7WTF - chains C and J of the 9 polymer chains in the assembly; structure by electron microscopy, 3.00 A resolution.

# Chain C
Molecule: Spike glycoprotein
Organism: Severe acute respiratory syndrome coronavirus 2
Reference sequence: P0DTC2 (SPIKE_SARS2); aligned to UniProt positions 14-1159 over residues 14-1164 (the alignment contains insertions or deletions, so no single offset holds)
Chain sequence (1149 residues; each row starts with the number of its first residue; note: 5 numbers in that range are skipped by the numbering (no residue carries them; nothing is unmodelled there)):
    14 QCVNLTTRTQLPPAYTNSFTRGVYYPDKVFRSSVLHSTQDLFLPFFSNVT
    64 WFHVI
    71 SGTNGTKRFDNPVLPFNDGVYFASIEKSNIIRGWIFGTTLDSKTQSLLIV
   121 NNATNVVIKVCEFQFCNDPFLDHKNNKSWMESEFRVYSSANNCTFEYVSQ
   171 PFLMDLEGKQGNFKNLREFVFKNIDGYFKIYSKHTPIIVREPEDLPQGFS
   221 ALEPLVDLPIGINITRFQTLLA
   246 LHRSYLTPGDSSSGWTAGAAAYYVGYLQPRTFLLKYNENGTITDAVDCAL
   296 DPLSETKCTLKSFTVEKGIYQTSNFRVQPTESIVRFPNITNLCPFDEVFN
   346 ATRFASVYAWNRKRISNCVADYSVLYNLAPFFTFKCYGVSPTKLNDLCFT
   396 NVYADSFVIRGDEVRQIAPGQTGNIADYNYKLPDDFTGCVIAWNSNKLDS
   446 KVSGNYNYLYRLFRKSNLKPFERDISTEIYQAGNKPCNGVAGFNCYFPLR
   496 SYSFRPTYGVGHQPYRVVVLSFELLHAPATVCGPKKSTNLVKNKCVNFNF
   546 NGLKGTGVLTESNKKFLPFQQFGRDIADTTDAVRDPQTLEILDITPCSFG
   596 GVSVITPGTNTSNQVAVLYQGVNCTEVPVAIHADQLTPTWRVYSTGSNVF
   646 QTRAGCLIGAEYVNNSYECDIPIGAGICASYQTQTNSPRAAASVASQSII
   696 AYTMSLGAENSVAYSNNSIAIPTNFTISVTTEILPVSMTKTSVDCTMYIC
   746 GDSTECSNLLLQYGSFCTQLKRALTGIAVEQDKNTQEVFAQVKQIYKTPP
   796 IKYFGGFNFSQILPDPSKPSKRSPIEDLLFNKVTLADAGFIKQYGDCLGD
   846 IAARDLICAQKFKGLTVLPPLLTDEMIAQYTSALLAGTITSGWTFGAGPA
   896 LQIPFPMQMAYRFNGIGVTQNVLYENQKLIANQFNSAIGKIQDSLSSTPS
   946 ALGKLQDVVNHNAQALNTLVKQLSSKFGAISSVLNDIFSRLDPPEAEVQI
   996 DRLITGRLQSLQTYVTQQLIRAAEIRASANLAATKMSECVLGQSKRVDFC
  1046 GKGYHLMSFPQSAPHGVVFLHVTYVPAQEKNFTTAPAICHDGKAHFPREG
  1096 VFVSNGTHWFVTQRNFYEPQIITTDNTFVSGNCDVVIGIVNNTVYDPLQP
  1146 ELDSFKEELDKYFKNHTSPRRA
Unresolved in the structure: 71-76, 246-255, 679-690, 831-850, 1165-1167
Disulfide bonds: C15-C136, C131-C163, C293-C303, C338-C363, C381-C434, C393-C527, C482-C490, C619-C651, C664-C673, C740-C762, C745-C751, C1034-C1045, C1084-C1128
Glycans and other covalent adducts: N-acetylglucosamine (NAG) linked to N17, N61, N125, N146, N162, N284, N333, N605, N618, N659, N711, N719, N803, N1076, N1100, N1136, N1160
Sequence notes: variant V67 (Ala in P0DTC2), I95 (Thr in P0DTC2), D142 (Gly in P0DTC2), I208 (Leu212 in P0DTC2), D341 (Gly339 in P0DTC2), L373 (Ser371 in P0DTC2), P375 (Ser373 in P0DTC2), F377 (Ser375 in P0DTC2), N419 (Lys417 in P0DTC2), K442 (Asn440 in P0DTC2), S448 (Gly446 in P0DTC2), N479 (Ser477 in P0DTC2), K480 (Thr478 in P0DTC2), A486 (Glu484 in P0DTC2), R495 (Gln493 in P0DTC2), S498 (Gly496 in P0DTC2), R500 (Gln498 in P0DTC2), Y503 (Asn501 in P0DTC2), H507 (Tyr505 in P0DTC2), K549 (Thr547 in P0DTC2), G616 (Asp614 in P0DTC2), Y657 (His655 in P0DTC2), A685 (Arg683 in P0DTC2), A687 (Arg685 in P0DTC2), K766 (Asn764 in P0DTC2), Y798 (Asp796 in P0DTC2), P819 (Phe817 in P0DTC2), K858 (Asn856 in P0DTC2), P894 (Ala892 in P0DTC2), P901 (Ala899 in P0DTC2), P944 (Ala942 in P0DTC2), H956 (Gln954 in P0DTC2), K971 (Asn969 in P0DTC2), F983 (Leu981 in P0DTC2); insertion (211-213); engineered mutation P988 (Lys986 in P0DTC2), P989 (Val987 in P0DTC2); expression tag (1165-1167)
Swiss-Prot annotation at these positions:
  - glycosylation (N-linked (GlcNAc...) asparagine): N17 (complex), N61 (hybrid), N336 (complex), N608 (hybrid)

# Chain J
Molecule: Light chain of XGv051
Organism: Homo sapiens
Chain sequence (104 residues; numbered 1 to 104; the number before each row is that of its first residue):
     1 DIQMTQSPSSLSASVGDRVTITCRASQAIRNDLGWYQQKPGKAPKCLIYA
    51 ASSLQSGVPSRFSGSGSGTEFTLTISSLQPEDFATYFCLQQNIYPRTFGQ
   101 GTKV
Disulfide bonds: C23-C88

# How chain C and chain J interact
Pairs across the interface (9; chain C residue first):
  N419(C) - N31(J)
  Y423(C) - R30(J)
  L457(C) - N31(J)  hydrogen bond (backbone-side chain)
  F458(C) - N31(J)
  A477(C) - N92(J)
  G478(C) - N92(J)
  F488(C) - N92(J)
  N489(C) - N92(J)  hydrogen bond
  N489(C) - I93(J)
Interface residues without a listed pair, chain C (9 interface residues in all): Y491

# Overview
9 residues of chain C face 4 of chain J across their interface; the contacts include 2 hydrogen bonds. Among
the polar pairs are L457(C)-N31(J) and N489(C)-N92(J). N-acetylglucosamine is covalently linked to N17(C),
N61(C), N125(C), N146(C), N162(C) and N284(C) and 11 more.
Here chain C is Spike glycoprotein (Severe acute respiratory syndrome coronavirus 2) and chain J is Light
chain of XGv051 (Homo sapiens). Entry 7WTF (SARS-CoV-2 Omicron variant spike in complex with Fab XGv051) was
determined by electron microscopy together with 7WTG, 7WTJ and 7WTK from the same study.
